Entry 3PXG (X-ray diffraction, 3.65 A resolution); this record covers chains a and A of the 12 polymer chains in the assembly.

== Chain a ==
Protein: Adapter protein mecA 1
Source organism: Bacillus subtilis
Reference sequence: P37958 (MECA1_BACSU); residues 121-218 here = UniProt positions 121-218
Amino-acid sequence (98 residues; numbered 121 to 218; the number before each row is that of its first residue):
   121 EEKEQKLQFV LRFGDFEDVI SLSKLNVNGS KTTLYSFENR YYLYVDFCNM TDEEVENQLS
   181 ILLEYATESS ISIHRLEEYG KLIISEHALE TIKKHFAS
Unresolved in the structure: 121-124

== Chain A ==
Protein: Negative regulator of genetic competence ClpC/MecB
Source organism: Bacillus subtilis
Reference sequence: P37571 (CLPC_BACSU); numbering as in UniProt; present here: 1-246, 252-280, 293-485
Amino-acid sequence (468 residues; row label = number of the first residue in the row; note: 17 numbers in that range are skipped by the numbering (no residue carries them; nothing is unmodelled there)):
     1 MMFGRFTERA QKVLALAQEE ALRLGHNNIG TEHILLGLVR EGEGIAAKAL QALGLGSEKI
    61 QKEVESLIGR GQEMSQTIHY TPRAKKVIEL SMDEARKLGH SYVGTEHILL GLIREGEGVA
   121 ARVLNNLGVS LNKARQQVLQ LLGSNETGSS AAGTNSNANT PTLDSLARDL TAIAKEDSLD
   181 PVIGRSKEIQ RVIEVLSRRT KNNPVLIGEP GVGKTAIAEG LAQQIINNEV PEILRDKRVM
   241 TLDMGT
   252 KYRGEFEDRL KKVMDEIRQA GNIILFIDA
   293 AIDASNILKP SLARGELQCI GATTLDEYRK YIEKDAALER RFQPIQVDQP SVDESIQILQ
   353 GLRDRYEAHH RVSITDDAIE AAVKLSDRYI SDRFLPDKAI DLIDEAGSKV RLRSFTTPPN
   413 LKELEQKLDE VRKEKDAAVQ SQEFEKAASL RDTEQRLREQ VEDTKKSWKE KQGQENSEVT
   473 VDDIAMVVSS WTG
Unresolved in the structure: 1-2, 150-154, 243-246, 252-257, 293-300, 485
Construct notes: engineered mutation Ala-280 (Glu in P37571)
UniProt features mapped onto this chain:
  - binding site (ATP): Gly-208 to Thr-215

== Interface between chain a and chain A ==
Residue-residue contacts (29):
  Glu-137(a) with Arg-443(A), salt bridge
  Asp-138(a) with Pro-82(A)
  Ser-156(a) with Gln-432(A), hydrogen bond
  Tyr-161(a) with Asp-428(A), hydrogen bond
  Glu-173(a) with Asn-126(A)
  Glu-176(a) with Arg-122(A), salt bridge
  Asn-177(a) with Leu-67(A); Arg-122(A), hydrogen bond; Asn-126(A), hydrogen bond
  Ser-180(a) with Gly-118(A), hydrogen bond (side chain-backbone); Val-119(A), hydrogen bond (side chain-backbone); Arg-122(A)
  Ile-181(a) with Val-119(A), hydrophobic
  Leu-183(a) with Arg-83(A), hydrogen bond (backbone-side chain)
  Glu-184(a) with Gly-30(A); Thr-31(A), hydrogen bond; Thr-81(A), hydrogen bond; Pro-82(A); Arg-83(A), hydrogen bond (backbone-backbone); Ala-84(A), hydrogen bond (side chain-backbone); Val-119(A), hydrogen bond (side chain-backbone)
  Tyr-185(a) with Asn-28(A); Thr-81(A); Pro-82(A), hydrophobic
  Ala-186(a) with Arg-83(A), hydrogen bond (backbone-side chain)
  Thr-187(a) with Arg-83(A)
  Lys-201(a) with Gln-432(A)
  Ile-203(a) with Gln-432(A)
  His-215(a) with Phe-436(A)
Other interface residues (no listed pair), chain a (24 interface residues in all): Asp-135, Phe-136, Ser-141, Lys-144, Ile-204, Thr-211, Phe-216
Other interface residues (no listed pair), chain A (25 interface residues in all): Asn-27, Glu-32, Glu-117, Arg-424, Lys-427, Val-431, Gln-434, Ala-440, Gln-447

== In short ==
Chain a and chain A form an interface of 24 and 25 residues respectively, with 13 hydrogen bonds and 2 salt
bridges. Polar pairs include Glu-137(a)/Arg-443(A), Glu-176(a)/Arg-122(A) and Ser-156(a)/Gln-432(A). Curated
annotation (UniProt) lists 8 ATP-binding residues on chain A.
Here chain a is Adapter protein mecA 1 and chain A is Negative regulator of genetic competence ClpC/MecB, both
from Bacillus subtilis. Entry 3PXG (Structure of MecA121 and ClpC1-485 complex) was determined by X-ray
diffraction together with 2Y1Q, 2Y1R and 3PXI from the same study.
